PDB entry 9C9U | electron microscopy, 4.50 A resolution (low resolution: residue-level contacts below are approximate; hydrogen-bond / salt-bridge calls are withheld) | chains H and R of the 18 polymer chains in the assembly

== Chain H ==
Molecule: Complement C1q subcomponent subunit B
UniProt: P02746 (C1QB_HUMAN); residues 1-44 here correspond to UniProt positions 28-71 (UniProt number = residue number + 27)
Amino-acid sequence (44 residues; numbered 1 to 44; the number before each row is that of its first residue):
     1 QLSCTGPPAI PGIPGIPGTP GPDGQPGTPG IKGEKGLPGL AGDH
Not modelled in the structure: 1-6, 31-44
Modified positions: Pro-8, Pro-11, Pro-14, Pro-17, Pro-20, Pro-26, Pro-29, Pro-38 (4-hydroxyproline; HYP)

== Chain R ==
Molecule: Complement C1q subcomponent subunit C
UniProt: P02747 (C1QC_HUMAN); residues 1-35 here correspond to UniProt positions 29-63 (UniProt number = residue number + 28)
Amino-acid sequence (35 residues; each row starts with the number of its first residue):
     1 NTGCYGIPGM PGLPGAPGKD GYDGLPGPKG EPGIP
Not modelled in the structure: 1-5, 31-35
Modified positions: Pro-8, Pro-11, Pro-14, Pro-17, Pro-26, Pro-35 (4-hydroxyproline; HYP)
Reported in the primary citation:
  - mutagenesis - M10L, M10N: increased stability
  - mutagenesis - M10D, M10F: decreased stability

== Chain H / chain R interface ==
Contacting residue pairs (36):
  Pro-8(H) / Ile-7(R)
  Ala-9(H) / Ile-7(R)
  Ala-9(H) / Pro-8(R)
  Ala-9(H) / Gly-9(R)
  Ile-10(H) / Gly-9(R)
  Pro-11(H) / Gly-9(R)
  Pro-11(H) / Met-10(R)
  Gly-12(H) / Met-10(R)
  Pro-14(H) / Gly-12(R)
  Pro-14(H) / Leu-13(R)
  Gly-15(H) / Leu-13(R)
  Gly-15(H) / Gly-15(R)
  Ile-16(H) / Gly-15(R)
  Pro-17(H) / Ala-16(R)
  Gly-18(H) / Ala-16(R)
  Gly-18(H) / Gly-18(R)
  Thr-19(H) / Gly-18(R)
  Pro-20(H) / Lys-19(R)
  Gly-21(H) / Lys-19(R)
  Gly-21(H) / Asp-20(R)
  Gly-21(H) / Gly-21(R)
  Pro-22(H) / Gly-21(R)
  Asp-23(H) / Gly-21(R)
  Asp-23(H) / Tyr-22(R)
  Gly-24(H) / Tyr-22(R)
  Gly-24(H) / Gly-24(R)
  Gln-25(H) / Gly-24(R)
  Pro-26(H) / Gly-24(R)
  Pro-26(H) / Leu-25(R)
  Gly-27(H) / Leu-25(R)
  Gly-27(H) / Pro-26(R)
  Gly-27(H) / Gly-27(R)
  Thr-28(H) / Gly-27(R)
  Thr-28(H) / Pro-28(R)
  Pro-29(H) / Gly-30(R)
  Gly-30(H) / Gly-30(R)
Also at the interface, not in a pair above, chain H (23 interface residues in all): Ile-13
Also at the interface, not in a pair above, chain R (22 interface residues in all): Gly-6, Pro-17, Lys-29

== Overview ==
23 residues of chain H and 22 residues of chain R are in contact. The paper reports that M10L and M10N of
chain R increase stability; M10D and M10F of chain R reduce stability.
Here chain H is Complement C1q subcomponent subunit B and chain R is Complement C1q subcomponent subunit C.
Entry 9C9U (Cryo-EM structure of the C1q A, B-crt, C peptide full assembly) was determined by electron
microscopy together with 9C9L from the same study.
